PDB entry 5KJL | X-ray diffraction, 2.70 A resolution | chain A

== Chain A ==
Molecule: N-lysine methyltransferase SMYD2
Organism: Homo sapiens
Notes: EC 2.1.1.-, 2.1.1.43
UniProtKB: Q9NRG4 (SMYD2_HUMAN); numbering as in UniProt (aligned over 5-433)
Chain sequence (429 residues; row label = number of the first residue in the row):
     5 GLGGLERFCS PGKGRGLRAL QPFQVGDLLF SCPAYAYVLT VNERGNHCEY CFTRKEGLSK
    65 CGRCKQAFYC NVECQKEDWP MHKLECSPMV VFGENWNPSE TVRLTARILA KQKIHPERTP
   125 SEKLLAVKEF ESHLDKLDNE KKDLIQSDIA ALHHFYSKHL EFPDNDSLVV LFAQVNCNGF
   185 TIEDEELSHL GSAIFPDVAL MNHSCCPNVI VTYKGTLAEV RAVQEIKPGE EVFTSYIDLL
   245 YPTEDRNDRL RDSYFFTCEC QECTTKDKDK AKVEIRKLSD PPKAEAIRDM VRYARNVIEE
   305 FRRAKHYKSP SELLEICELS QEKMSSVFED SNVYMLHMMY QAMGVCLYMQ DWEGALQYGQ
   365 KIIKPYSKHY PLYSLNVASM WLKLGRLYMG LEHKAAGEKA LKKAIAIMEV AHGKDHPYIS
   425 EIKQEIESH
Unresolved in the structure: 5
Construct notes: engineered mutation E165 (Gly in Q9NRG4)
Metal / ion sites: Zn2+ site 1: C52, C55, C74, C78; Zn2+ site 2: C65, C68, H86, C90; Zn2+ site 3: C209, C262, C264, C267
Ligand contacts: S-adenosylmethionine (SAM): G16, K17, G18, R19, L129, E135, H137, C181, N182, A203, L204, M205, N206, H207, F237, Y240, Y258, F260, T261
Curated features (UniProtKB/Swiss-Prot):
  - zinc finger: C52 to C90 (MYND-type)
  - binding site (S-adenosyl-L-methionine): K17 to R19, H137, N206, H207, Y258 to F260
  - binding site (Zn(2+)): C52, C55, C65, C68, C74, C78, H86, C90
  - modified residue: S283 (Phosphoserine)
  - natural variant: E165 (G165E: this construct carries the variant)
  - mutagenesis: E187 (E187K: Abolishes methyltransferase activity on p53/TP53), E189 (E189K: Strongly reduces methyltransferase activity on p53/TP53), E190 (E190K: Strongly reduces methyltransferase activity on p53/TP53), H207 (H207A: Abolishes methyltransferase activity), Y240 (Y240F: Abolishes methyltransferase activity), Y245 (Y245F: Strongly reduces methyltransferase activity on p53/TP53), D252 (D252R: Slightly reduces methyltransferase activity on p53/TP53), R253 (R253Q: No effect on methyltransferase activity on p53/TP53), R306 (R306E: No effect on methyltransferase activity on p53/TP53), Y374 (Y374A: Abolishes methyltransferase activity on p53/TP53), E429 (E429K: Reduces methyltransferase activity on p53/TP53), E431 (E431K: Strongly reduces methyltransferase activity on p53/TP53)

== In short ==
Bound to chain A: S-adenosylmethionine. The Zn2+ site 1 is built by C52, C55, C74 and C78. C65, C68, H86 and
C90 form the Zn2+ site 2. UniProt lists 9 S-adenosyl-L-methionine-binding residues, 8 Zn2+-binding residues
and 12 mutagenesis sites.
Chain A is N-lysine methyltransferase SMYD2 (Homo sapiens); the structure, SMYD2 in complex with AZ378, was
determined by X-ray diffraction, deposited together with 5KJK, 5KJM and 5KJN.
